PDB entry 3K8G | X-ray diffraction, 1.95 A resolution | chain A

# Chain A
Name: 30kLP
Source organism: Treponema pallidum
UniProt: O67998 (O67998_TREPA); residue numbers follow UniProt; this construct covers 27-287
Sequence (262 residues; each row starts with the number of its first residue):
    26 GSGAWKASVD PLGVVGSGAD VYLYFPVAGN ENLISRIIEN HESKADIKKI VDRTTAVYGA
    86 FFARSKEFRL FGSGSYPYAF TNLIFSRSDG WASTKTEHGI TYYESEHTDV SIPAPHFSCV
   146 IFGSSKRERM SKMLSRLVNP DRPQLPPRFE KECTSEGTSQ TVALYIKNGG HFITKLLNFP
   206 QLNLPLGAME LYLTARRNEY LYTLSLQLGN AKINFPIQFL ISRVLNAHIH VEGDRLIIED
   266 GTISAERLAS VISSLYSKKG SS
Unresolved in the structure: 26-29, 68, 122, 283-287
Construct notes: expression tag (26)
Swiss-Prot annotation at these positions:
  - region: Pro36 to Val40 (Amphipathic helix 1), Glu56 to Ile63 (Amphipathic helix 2), Lys69 to Asp77 (Amphipathic helix 3), Tyr103 to Arg112 (Amphipathic helix 4), Met155 to Leu162 (Amphipathic helix 5), Pro172 to Thr179 (Amphipathic helix 6), Gly194 to Leu202 (Amphipathic helix 7), Phe240 to Leu250 (Amphipathic helix 8), Ala270 to Ser279 (Amphipathic helix 9)
  - mutagenesis: Ile62 (I62E: No change in detergent partitioning, vesicle associated), Leu162 (L162E: No change in detergent partitioning, vesicle associated), Leu201 (L201E: Partitions into detergent and aqueous phase, decreased vesicle association), Val249 (V249E: No longer partitions into detergent, no vesicle association, decreased dimer formation), Ile277 (I277E: No change in detergent partitioning, vesicle associated, decreased dimer formation. Amphipathic peptide (residues 270 to 280) no longer forms alpha helices in the presence of lipid vesicles)
What the authors report for this chain:
  - contacts within the chain: Asn65-Ser278 (hydrogen bond), His66-Ser278 (hydrogen bond), Lys200-Arg272 (hydrogen bond), Leu201-Arg272 (hydrogen bond)

# In short
Curated annotation (UniProt) lists 5 mutagenesis sites. From the paper: contacts within the chain involving
Asn65, Ser278 and His66 among others.
Chain A is 30kLP (Treponema pallidum); the structure, Structure of crystal form I of TP0453, was determined by
X-ray diffraction, deposited together with 3K8H, 3K8I and 3K8J.
